Entry 1IMH (X-ray diffraction, 2.86 A resolution); this record covers chains C and D of the 4 polymer chains in the assembly.

Chain C (and D):
Molecule: Nuclear factor of activated T cells 5
Organism: Homo sapiens
Notes: fragment: dna binding region; chain D of this document is another copy of the same molecule, construct and numbering; everything in this record applies to it too
UniProtKB: O94916 (NFAT5_HUMAN); residues 188-468 here correspond to UniProt positions 264-544 (UniProt number = residue number + 76)
Sequence (281 residues; numbered 188 to 468; the number before each row is that of its first residue):
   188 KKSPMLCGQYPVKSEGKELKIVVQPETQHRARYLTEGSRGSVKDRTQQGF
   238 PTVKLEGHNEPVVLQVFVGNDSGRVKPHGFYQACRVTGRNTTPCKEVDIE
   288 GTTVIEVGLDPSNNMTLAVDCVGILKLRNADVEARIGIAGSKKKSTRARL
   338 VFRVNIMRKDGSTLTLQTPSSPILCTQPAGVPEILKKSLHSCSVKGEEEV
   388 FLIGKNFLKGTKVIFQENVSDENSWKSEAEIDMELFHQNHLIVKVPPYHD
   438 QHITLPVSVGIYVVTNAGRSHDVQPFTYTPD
Curated features (UniProtKB/Swiss-Prot):
  - DNA-binding region: R217 to G224

Chain C / chain D interface:
Pairs across the interface (27):
  R315(C) - E320(D)  salt bridge
  A317(C) - R315(D)
  E320(C) - R315(D)  salt bridge
  L372(C) - L422(D)  hydrophobic
  K373(C) - E386(D)  salt bridge
  K373(C) - F388(D)
  K373(C) - I429(D)
  K374(C) - F388(D)
  S375(C) - S375(D)
  S375(C) - F388(D)
  E386(C) - K373(D)  salt bridge
  F388(C) - K373(D)
  F388(C) - K374(D)
  F388(C) - S375(D)
  F388(C) - F388(D)  hydrophobic
  F388(C) - I390(D)  hydrophobic
  I390(C) - F388(D)  hydrophobic
  I390(C) - L422(D)  hydrophobic
  L422(C) - L372(D)  hydrophobic
  L422(C) - I390(D)  hydrophobic
  H424(C) - H424(D)
  H424(C) - N426(D)
  N426(C) - H424(D)
  N426(C) - H427(D)
  H427(C) - N426(D)
  H427(C) - H427(D)  hydrogen bond
  I429(C) - K373(D)
Other interface residues (no listed pair), chain D (15 interface residues in all): A317

Overview:
Chain C and chain D each contribute 15 residues to their interface; the contacts include 1 hydrogen bond and 4
salt bridges. Among the polar pairs are R315(C)-E320(D), K373(C)-E386(D) and H427(C)-H427(D). Curated
annotation (UniProt) lists a DNA-binding region on chain C.
Chain C and chain D are both Nuclear factor of activated T cells 5 (Homo sapiens); the structure, TonEBP/DNA
COMPLEX, was determined by X-ray diffraction.
